1L2O - chains A and C of the 3 polymer chains in the assembly; structure by X-ray diffraction, 2.80 A resolution.

Chain A:
Name: Myosin heavy chain
Organism: Argopecten irradians
Notes: fragment: subfragment 1(s1)
Reference sequence: P24733 (MYS_AEQIR); residue numbers follow UniProt; this construct covers 1-835
Sequence (835 residues; row label = number of the first residue in the row):
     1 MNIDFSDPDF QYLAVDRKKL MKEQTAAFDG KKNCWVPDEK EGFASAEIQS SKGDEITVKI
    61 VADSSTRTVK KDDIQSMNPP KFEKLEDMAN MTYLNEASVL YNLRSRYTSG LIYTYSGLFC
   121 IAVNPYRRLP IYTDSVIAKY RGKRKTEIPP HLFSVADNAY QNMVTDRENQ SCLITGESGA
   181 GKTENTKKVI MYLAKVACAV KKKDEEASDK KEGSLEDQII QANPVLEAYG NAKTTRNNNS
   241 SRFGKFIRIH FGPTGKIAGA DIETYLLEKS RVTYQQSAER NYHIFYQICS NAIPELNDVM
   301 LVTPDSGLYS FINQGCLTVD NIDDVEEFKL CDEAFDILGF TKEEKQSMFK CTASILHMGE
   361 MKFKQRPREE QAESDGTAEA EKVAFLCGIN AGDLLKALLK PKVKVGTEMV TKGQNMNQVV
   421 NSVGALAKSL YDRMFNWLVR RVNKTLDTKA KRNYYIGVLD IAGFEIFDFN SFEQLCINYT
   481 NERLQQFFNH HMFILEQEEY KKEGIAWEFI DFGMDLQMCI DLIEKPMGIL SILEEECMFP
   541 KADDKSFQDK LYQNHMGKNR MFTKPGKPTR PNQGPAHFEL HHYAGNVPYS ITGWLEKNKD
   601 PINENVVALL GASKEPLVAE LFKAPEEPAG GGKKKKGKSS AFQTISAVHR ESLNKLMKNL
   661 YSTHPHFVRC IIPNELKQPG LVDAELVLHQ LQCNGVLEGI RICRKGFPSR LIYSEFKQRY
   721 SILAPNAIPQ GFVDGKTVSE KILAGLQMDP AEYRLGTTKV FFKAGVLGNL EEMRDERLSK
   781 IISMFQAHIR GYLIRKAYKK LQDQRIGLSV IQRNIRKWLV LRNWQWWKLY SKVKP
Unresolved in the structure: 1-4, 23-26, 201-210, 364-370, 404-406, 568-569, 625-641, 698-703, 729-733
Swiss-Prot annotation at these positions:
  - region: Leu653 to Glu675 (Actin-binding)
  - binding site (ATP): Gly176 to Thr183
Glycans and other covalent adducts: para-phenyl dimalemide (PDM) linked to Cys693, Lys705
Ion coordination: Mg2+: Thr183, Ser241 (together with ADP)
Small-molecule neighbours:
  - ADP (adenosine-5'-diphosphate): Asn124, Pro125, Tyr126, Arg127, Arg128, Tyr132, Glu177, Ser178, Gly179, Ala180, Gly181, Lys182, Thr183, Glu184, Asn185, Asn237, Asn239, Ser241, Asp460
  - para-phenyl dimalemide (PDM; 4-[4-(2,5-dioxo-pyrrolidin-1-yl)-phenylamino]-4-hydroxy-butyric acid): Phe464, Gln485, Asn489, Tyr583, Ala584, His689, Gln692
What the authors report for this chain:
  - Mg2+ coordination: Thr183, Ser241
  - binding site for ADP: Asn237
  - binding site for para-phenyl dimalemide: Lys705
  - conformationally variable residues (order/disorder transition): Cys703

Chain C:
Name: Myosin essential light chain
Organism: Argopecten irradians
Reference sequence: P07291 (MLE_AEQIR); residue numbers follow UniProt; this construct covers 1-156
Sequence (156 residues; numbered 1 to 156; the number before each row is that of its first residue):
     1 PKLSQDEIDD LKDVFELFDF WDGRDGAVDA FKLGDVCRCL GINPRNEDVF AVGGTHKMGE
    61 KSLPFEEFLP AYEGLMDCEQ GTFADYMEAF KTFDREGQGF ISGAELRHVL TALGERLSDE
   121 DVDEIIKLTD LQEDLEGNVK YEDFVKKVMA GPYPDK
Unresolved in the structure: 1, 155-156
Ion coordination: Ca2+: Asp19, Asp22, Gly23, Asp25, Ala27

Chain A / chain C interface:
Pairs across the interface (87; chain A residue first):
  Lys31(A) - Glu96(C)  hydrogen bond (side chain-backbone)
  Ile48(A) - Arg95(C)
  Ser51(A) - Arg95(C)  hydrogen bond
  Ser51(A) - Glu105(C)
  Lys52(A) - Glu105(C)  hydrogen bond (backbone-side chain)
  Lys52(A) - His108(C)  hydrogen bond (backbone-side chain)
  Gly53(A) - Glu105(C)  hydrogen bond (backbone-side chain)
  Lys71(A) - Thr92(C)  hydrogen bond (side chain-backbone)
  Ser721(A) - Glu88(C)  hydrogen bond
  Ile722(A) - Glu88(C)
  Ile722(A) - Ala89(C)  hydrophobic
  Pro725(A) - Asp85(C)
  Arg777(A) - Glu79(C)  salt bridge
  Leu778(A) - Thr92(C)
  Ser779(A) - Gly114(C)
  Lys780(A) - Glu79(C)  salt bridge
  Ile781(A) - Asp85(C)
  Ile781(A) - Tyr86(C)  hydrophobic
  Ile781(A) - Ala89(C)  hydrophobic
  Ile782(A) - Leu113(C)  hydrophobic
  Ile782(A) - Gly114(C)
  Ser783(A) - Gly114(C)
  Ser783(A) - Glu115(C)
  Met784(A) - Glu79(C)
  Met784(A) - Gln80(C)
  Met784(A) - Gly81(C)
  Met784(A) - Tyr86(C)  hydrogen bond (backbone-side chain)
  Phe785(A) - Tyr86(C)
  Phe785(A) - Phe90(C)  hydrophobic
  Phe785(A) - Leu110(C)  hydrophobic
  Phe785(A) - Phe144(C)  hydrophobic
  Phe785(A) - Val145(C)  hydrophobic
  Phe785(A) - Val148(C)  hydrophobic
  Gln786(A) - Val109(C)  hydrogen bond (side chain-backbone)
  Gln786(A) - Leu110(C)  hydrogen bond (side chain-backbone)
  Gln786(A) - Leu113(C)  hydrogen bond (side chain-backbone)
  Gln786(A) - Gly114(C)
  Gln786(A) - Glu115(C)  hydrogen bond (side chain-backbone)
  Ala787(A) - Asn43(C)
  Ala787(A) - Arg45(C)
  His788(A) - Asn43(C)  hydrogen bond
  His788(A) - Tyr86(C)  hydrogen bond
  His788(A) - Val148(C)
  His788(A) - Met149(C)
  Ile789(A) - Leu110(C)  hydrophobic
  Ile789(A) - Leu117(C)  hydrophobic
  Ile789(A) - Ile125(C)  hydrophobic
  Ile789(A) - Val148(C)
  Arg790(A) - Asn46(C)
  Arg790(A) - Glu115(C)  hydrogen bond (side chain-backbone)
  Arg790(A) - Arg116(C)  hydrogen bond (side chain-backbone)
  Arg790(A) - Leu117(C)
  Gly791(A) - Arg38(C)
  Gly791(A) - Asn43(C)
  Tyr792(A) - Ile125(C)  hydrophobic
  Tyr792(A) - Leu128(C)
  Tyr792(A) - Thr129(C)
  Tyr792(A) - Lys147(C)
  Tyr792(A) - Val148(C)
  Tyr792(A) - Gly151(C)
  Tyr792(A) - Pro152(C)
  Leu793(A) - Asp121(C)
  Leu793(A) - Glu124(C)
  Leu793(A) - Leu128(C)  hydrophobic
  Ile794(A) - Asp35(C)
  Ile794(A) - Arg38(C)
  Ile794(A) - Cys39(C)  hydrophobic
  Arg795(A) - Arg38(C)  hydrogen bond (side chain-backbone)
  Arg795(A) - Gly41(C)
  Arg795(A) - Ile42(C)  hydrogen bond (side chain-backbone)
  Arg795(A) - Asn43(C)  hydrogen bond
  Arg795(A) - Pro152(C)
  Arg795(A) - Tyr153(C)
  Lys796(A) - Leu128(C)
  Lys796(A) - Pro152(C)
  Lys796(A) - Tyr153(C)  hydrogen bond (backbone-side chain)
  Tyr798(A) - Val14(C)
  Tyr798(A) - Cys39(C)  hydrophobic
  Leu801(A) - Leu17(C)  hydrophobic
  Leu801(A) - Trp21(C)
  Gln802(A) - Leu17(C)
  Gln804(A) - Trp21(C)
  Arg805(A) - Glu16(C)  hydrogen bond (side chain-backbone)
  Arg805(A) - Leu17(C)
  Arg805(A) - Phe20(C)
  Arg805(A) - Trp21(C)
  Ser809(A) - Phe20(C)
Other interface residues (no listed pair), chain A (39 interface residues in all): Lys32, Ile56, Arg774, Leu808
Other interface residues (no listed pair), chain C (50 interface residues in all): Pro44, Ala84, Phe93, Thr111

In short:
39 residues of chain A and 50 residues of chain C are in contact, with 21 hydrogen bonds and 2 salt bridges.
Polar contacts include Arg777(A)-Glu79(C), Lys780(A)-Glu79(C) and Lys31(A)-Glu96(C). Ligands of chain A: ADP.
From the paper: a binding site for ADP at Asn237(A); a binding site for para-phenyl dimalemide at Lys705(A).
Here chain A is Myosin heavy chain and chain C is Myosin essential light chain, both from Argopecten
irradians. Entry 1L2O (SCALLOP MYOSIN S1-ADP-p-PDM IN THE ACTIN-DETACHED CONFORMATION) was determined by X-ray
diffraction, deposited together with 1KQM, 1KWO, 1KK7 and 1KK8.
